4NXM - chains A and J of the 21 polymer chains in the assembly; structure by X-ray diffraction, 3.65 A resolution.

== Chain A ==
Molecule: 16S rRNA
Source organism: Thermus thermophilus
Sequence (1522 nucleotides; row label = number of the first residue in the row; note: 42 numbers in that range are skipped by the numbering (no residue carries them; nothing is unmodelled there); a row labelled like 190A-190L holds insertion residues (190A, then the next letters in order); numbering starts at 0):
     0 UUUGUUGGAGAGUUUGAUCCUGGCUCAGGGUGAACGCUGGCGGCGUGCCU
    50 AAGACAUGCAAGUCGUGCGGG
    73 CCGCGGGGUUUU
    88 ACUCCG
    95 UGGUC
   101 AGCGGCGGACGGGUGAGUAACGCGUGGGU
  129A G
   130 ACCUACCCGGAAGAGGGGGACAACCCGGGGAAACUCGGGCUAAUCCCCCA
   180 UGUGGACCCGC
190A-190L CCCUUGGGGUGU
   191 GUCCAAAGGGCUUU
   216 GCCCGCUUCCGGAUGGGCCCGCGUCCCAUCAGCUAGUUGGUGGGGUAAUG
   266 GCCCACCAAGGCGACGACGGGUAGCCGGUCUGAGAGGAUGGCCGGCCACA
   316 GGGGCACUGAGACACGGGCCCCACUCCUACGGGAGGCAGCAGUUAGGAAU
   366 CUUCCGCAAUGGGCGCAAGCCUGACGGAGCGACGCCGCUUGGAGGAAGAA
   416 GCCCUUCGGGGUGUAAACUCCUGAA
   442 CCCGGGACGAAACCCCCGACGA
   474 GGGGACUGACGGUACCGGG
   494 GUAAUAGCGCCGGCCAACUCCGUGCCAGCAGCCGCGGUAAUACGGAGGGC
   544 GCGAGCGUUACCCGGAUUCACUGGGCGUAAAGGGCGUGUAGGCGGCCUGG
   594 GGCGUCCCAUGUGAAAGACCACGGCUCAACCGUGGGGGAGCGUGGGAUAC
   644 GCUCAGGCUAGACGGUGGGAGAGGGUGGUGGAAUUCCCGGAGUAGCGGUG
   694 AAAUGCGCAGAUACCGGGAGGAACGCCGAUGGCGAAGGCAGCCACCUGGU
   744 CCACCCGUGACGCUGAGGCGCGAAAGCGUGGGGAGCAAACCGGAUUAGAU
   794 ACCCGGGUAGUCCACGCCCUAAACGAUGCGCGCUAGGUCUCUGGGUCU
   848 CCUGGGGGCCGAAGCUAACGCGUUAAGCGCGCCGCCUGGGGAGUACGGCC
   898 GCAAGGCUGAAACUCAAAGGAAUUGACGGGGGCCCGCACAAGCGGUGGAG
   948 CAUGUGGUUUAAUUCGAAGXAACGCGAAGAACCUUACCAGGCCUUGACAU
   998 GCUAGG
 1003A G
  1004 AACCCGGGUGAAAGCCUGGGGUGCCCC
1030A-1030D GCGA
  1031 GGGGAGCCCUAGCACAGGUGCUGCAUGGCCGUCGUCAGCUCGUGCCGUGA
  1081 GGUGUUGGGUUAAGUCCCGCAACGAGCGCAACCCCCGCCGUUAGUUGCCA
  1131 GCGGUUCGGCCGGGCACUCUAACGGGACUGCCCGCGAAA
  1171 GCGGGAGGAAGGAGGGGACGACGUCUGGUCAGCAUGGCCCUUACGGCCUG
  1221 GGCGACACACGUGCUACAAUGCCCACUACAAAGCGAUGCCACCCGGCAAC
  1271 GGGGAGCUAAUCGCAAAAAGGUGGGCCCAGUUCGGAUUGGGGUCUGCAAC
  1321 CCGACCCCAUGAAGCCGGAAUCGCUAGUAAUCGCGGAUCAG
 1361A C
  1362 CAUGCCGCGGUGAAUACGUUCCCGGGCCUUGUACACACXGCCXGUXACGC
  1412 CAUGGGAGCGGGCUCUACCCGAAGUCGCCGGG
  1446 AGCCUACGGG
  1459 CAGGCGCCGAGGGUAGGGCCCGUGACUGGGGCGAAGUCGUAACAAGGUAG
  1509 CUGUACCGGAAGGUGCGGCUGGAUCCACUCCUUUCU
Unresolved in the structure: 0-4, 1534-1538
Modified / non-standard residues: PSU (pseudouridine-5'-monophosphate) at position 516, M2G (N2-dimethylguanosine-5'-monophosphate) at position 966, 5MC (5-methylcytidine-5'-monophosphate) at position 967, 2MG (2N-methylguanosine-5'-monophosphate) at position 1207, 5MC (5-methylcytidine-5'-monophosphate) at position 1400, 4OC (4n,o2'-methylcytidine-5'-monophosphate) at position 1402, 5MC (5-methylcytidine-5'-monophosphate) at position 1404, 5MC (5-methylcytidine-5'-monophosphate) at position 1407, UR3 (3-methyluridine-5'-monophoshate) at position 1498, MA6 (6N-dimethyladenosine-5'-monophoshate) at position 1518, MA6 (6N-dimethyladenosine-5'-monophoshate) at position 1519, PSU (pseudouridine-5'-monophosphate) at position 1540, PSU (pseudouridine-5'-monophosphate) at position 1541
Metal / ion sites: Mg2+ site 1 near U5 (its only coordinating residue here); Mg2+ site 2: G11, U12, G22; Mg2+ site 3 near G21 (its only coordinating residue here); Mg2+ site 4: C48, G115; Mg2+ site 5 near A59 (its only coordinating residue here); Mg2+ site 6: G61, G105; Mg2+ site 7 near C89 (its only coordinating residue here); Mg2+ site 8 near C92 (its only coordinating residue here); Mg2+ site 9 near U98 (its only coordinating residue here); Mg2+ site 10 near G107 (its only coordinating residue here); Mg2+ site 11 near G113 (its only coordinating residue here); Mg2+ site 12 near G117 (its only coordinating residue here); 99 more Mg2+ sites not listed

== Chain J ==
Protein: ribosomal protein S10
Source organism: Thermus thermophilus
Reference sequence: Q5SHN7 (RS10_THET8); residue numbers follow UniProt; this construct covers 1-105
Sequence (105 residues; each row starts with the number of its first residue):
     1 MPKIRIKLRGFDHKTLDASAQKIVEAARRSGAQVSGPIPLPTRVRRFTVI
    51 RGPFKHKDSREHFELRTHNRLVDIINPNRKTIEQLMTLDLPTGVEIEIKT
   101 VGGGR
Unresolved in the structure: 1-2, 101-105

== How chain A and chain J interact ==
Pairs across the interface (67):
  G963(A) - Phe54(J)  sugar contact
  A964(A) - Phe54(J)  sugar contact
  A964(A) - Lys55(J)  hydrogen bond to the sugar
  A969(A) - Lys55(J)  salt bridge to the phosphate
  C970(A) - Lys57(J)  salt bridge to the phosphate
  G971(A) - Lys57(J)  salt bridge to the phosphate
  C972(A) - Lys55(J)  sugar contact
  C972(A) - Lys57(J)  salt bridge to the phosphate
  G973(A) - Phe54(J)  sugar contact
  G973(A) - Lys55(J)  hydrogen bond to the sugar
  A975(A) - Thr48(J)  base contact
  G1058(A) - Pro53(J)  base contact
  C1059(A) - Arg51(J)  sugar contact
  C1059(A) - Gly52(J)  sugar contact
  C1059(A) - Pro53(J)  sugar contact
  C1060(A) - Arg51(J)  sugar contact
  C1060(A) - Gly52(J)  sugar contact
  C1060(A) - His56(J)  hydrogen bond to the sugar
  G1061(A) - His56(J)  hydrogen bond to the sugar
  G1061(A) - Ser59(J)  phosphate contact
  A1123(A) - Ser35(J)  phosphate contact
  A1123(A) - Pro37(J)  hydrogen bond to the sugar
  A1123(A) - Ile38(J)  sugar contact
  A1123(A) - Pro39(J)  base contact
  G1124(A) - Ser35(J)  sugar contact
  G1124(A) - Ile38(J)  sugar contact
  U1125(A) - Arg5(J)  hydrogen bond to the base
  U1125(A) - Asp73(J)  base contact
  U1150(A) - Pro39(J)  base contact
  U1150(A) - Leu40(J)  sugar contact
  U1150(A) - Pro41(J)  sugar contact
  A1151(A) - Pro39(J)  sugar contact
  A1151(A) - Leu40(J)  sugar contact
  A1151(A) - Pro41(J)  phosphate contact
  A1151(A) - Thr42(J)  hydrogen bond to the phosphate
  A1151(A) - His68(J)  phosphate contact
  A1151(A) - Arg70(J)  hydrogen bond to the phosphate
  A1152(A) - His13(J)  phosphate contact
  A1152(A) - Asp17(J)  hydrogen bond to the sugar
  A1152(A) - His68(J)  salt bridge to the phosphate
  A1152(A) - Arg70(J)  salt bridge to the phosphate
  C1153(A) - His13(J)  salt bridge to the phosphate
  C1153(A) - Lys14(J)  phosphate contact
  C1189(A) - Arg51(J)  salt bridge to the phosphate
  C1189(A) - Glu61(J)  phosphate contact
  G1197(A) - His56(J)  hydrogen bond to the base
  G1198(A) - Phe54(J)  sugar contact
  U1199(A) - Phe54(J)  sugar contact
  G1202(A) - Pro53(J)  base contact
  A1252(A) - Arg46(J)  phosphate contact
  G1253(A) - Val44(J)  phosphate contact
  C1254(A) - Arg43(J)  phosphate contact
  C1254(A) - Val44(J)  phosphate contact
  C1254(A) - Arg45(J)  salt bridge to the phosphate
  A1279(A) - Lys7(J)  phosphate contact
  A1279(A) - Arg9(J)  salt bridge to the phosphate
  A1279(A) - Arg43(J)  base contact
  A1280(A) - Lys7(J)  salt bridge to the phosphate
  A1280(A) - Leu40(J)  base contact
  A1280(A) - Pro41(J)  sugar contact
  A1280(A) - Arg43(J)  salt bridge to the phosphate
  U1281(A) - Arg5(J)  base contact
  C1366(A) - Arg60(J)  hydrogen bond to the phosphate
  C1367(A) - Thr48(J)  hydrogen bond to the sugar
  C1367(A) - Arg60(J)  salt bridge to the phosphate
  G1368(A) - Arg46(J)  sugar contact
  G1368(A) - His62(J)  salt bridge to the phosphate
Other interface residues (no listed pair), chain A (36 interface residues in all): U1126, A1188, U1278
Other interface residues (no listed pair), chain J (35 interface residues in all): Leu71, Glu97, Lys99

== Overview ==
36 residues of chain A and 35 residues of chain J are in contact; the contacts include 12 hydrogen bonds and
14 salt bridges. Polar contacts include U1125(A)-Arg5(J), G1197(A)-His56(J) and A964(A)-Lys55(J). The Mg2+
site 2 is built by G11(A), U12(A) and G22(A).
Chain A is 16S rRNA and chain J is ribosomal protein S10, both from Thermus thermophilus; the structure,
Crystal Structure of the 30S ribosomal subunit from a GidB (RsmG) mutant of Thermus thermophilus (HB8), was
determined by X-ray diffraction.
